7TKD - chains G and I of the 27 polymer chains in the assembly; structure by electron microscopy, 7.70 A resolution (low resolution: residue-level contacts below are approximate; hydrogen-bond / salt-bridge calls are withheld).

Chain G:
Molecule: ATP synthase subunit gamma
Organism: Saccharomyces cerevisiae
UniProt: P38077 (ATPG_YEAST); residues 1-278 here correspond to UniProt positions 34-311 (UniProt number = residue number + 33)
Amino-acid sequence (278 residues; numbered 1 to 278; the number before each row is that of its first residue):
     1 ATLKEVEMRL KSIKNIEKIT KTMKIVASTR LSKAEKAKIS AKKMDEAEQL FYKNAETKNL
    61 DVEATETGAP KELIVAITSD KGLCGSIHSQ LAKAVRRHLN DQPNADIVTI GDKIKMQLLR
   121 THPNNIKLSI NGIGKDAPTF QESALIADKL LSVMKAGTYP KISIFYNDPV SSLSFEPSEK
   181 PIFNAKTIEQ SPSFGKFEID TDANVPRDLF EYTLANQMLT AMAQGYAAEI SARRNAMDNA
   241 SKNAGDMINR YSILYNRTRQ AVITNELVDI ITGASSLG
Not modelled in the structure: 60-70, 277-278

Chain I:
Molecule: ATP synthase subunit epsilon
Organism: Saccharomyces cerevisiae
UniProt: P21306 (ATP5E_YEAST); residues 1-61 here correspond to UniProt positions 2-62 (UniProt number = residue number + 1)
Amino-acid sequence (61 residues; row label = number of the first residue in the row):
     1 SAWRKAGISY AAYLNVAAQA IRSSLKTELQ TASVLNRSQT DAFYTQYKNG TAASEPTPIT
    61 K
Not modelled in the structure: 1-7, 24-26, 50-52
Curated features (UniProtKB/Swiss-Prot):
  - modified residue: T51 (Phosphothreonine)

Chain G / chain I interface:
Residue-residue contacts (12):
  P123(G) - N49(I)
  P123(G) - A53(I)
  N124(G) - N49(I)
  I126(G) - N49(I)
  I126(G) - A53(I)
  K127(G) - Y47(I)
  K127(G) - K48(I)
  S129(G) - T45(I)
  N131(G) - F43(I)
  G132(G) - D41(I)
  G132(G) - A42(I)
  Q141(G) - R37(I)
Other interface residues (no listed pair), chain G (11 interface residues in all): I130, F140, E142
Other interface residues (no listed pair), chain I (10 interface residues in all): Q39

Overview:
11 residues of chain G and 10 residues of chain I are in contact.
Chain G is ATP synthase subunit gamma and chain I is ATP synthase subunit epsilon, both from Saccharomyces
cerevisiae; the structure, Yeast ATP synthase State 1catalytic(h) with 10 mM ATP backbone model, was
determined by electron microscopy together with 7TJS, 7TJT, 7TJU, 7TJV, 7TJW, 7TJX and 30 further entries from
the same study.
